Entry 5J0Y (X-ray diffraction, 2.00 A resolution); this record covers chains A and T of the 4 polymer chains in the assembly.

Chain A:
Protein: DNA polymerase beta
Organism: Homo sapiens
Notes: EC 2.7.7.7, 4.2.99.-
UniProt: P06746 (DPOLB_HUMAN); numbering as in UniProt (aligned over 1-335)
Sequence (335 residues; each row starts with the number of its first residue):
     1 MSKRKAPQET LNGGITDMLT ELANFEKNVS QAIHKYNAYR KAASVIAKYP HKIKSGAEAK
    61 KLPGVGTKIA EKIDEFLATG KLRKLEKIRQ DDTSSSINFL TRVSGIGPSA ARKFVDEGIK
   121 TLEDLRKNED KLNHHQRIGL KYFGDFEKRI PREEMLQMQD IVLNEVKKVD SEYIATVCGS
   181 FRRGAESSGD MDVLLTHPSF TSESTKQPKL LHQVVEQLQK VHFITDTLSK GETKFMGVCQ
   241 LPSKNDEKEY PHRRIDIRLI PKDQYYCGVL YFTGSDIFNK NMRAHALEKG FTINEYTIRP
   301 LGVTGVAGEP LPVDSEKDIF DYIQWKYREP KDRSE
Unresolved in the structure: 1-5, 205-207
Bound ions: Na+ site 1: Ser-30, Ser-171; Na+ site 2: Lys-60, Leu-62, Val-65 (shared with 1 residue of chain D); Na+ site 3: Thr-101, Val-103, Ile-106 (shared with 1 residue of chain P); Na+ site 4 near Thr-101 (its only coordinating residue here)
Swiss-Prot annotation at these positions:
  - region: Arg-183 to Asp-192 (DNA-binding)
  - active site: Lys-72 (Nucleophile)
  - binding site (K(+)): Lys-60, Leu-62, Val-65, Thr-101, Val-103, Ile-106
  - binding site (Na(+)): Lys-60, Leu-62, Val-65, Thr-101, Val-103, Ile-106
  - binding site (dATP): Arg-149, Ser-180, Arg-183, Gly-189, Asp-190
  - binding site (dCTP): Arg-149, Ser-180, Arg-183, Gly-189, Asp-190
  - binding site (dGTP): Arg-149, Ser-180, Arg-183, Gly-189, Asp-190, Asp-192
  - binding site (dTTP): Arg-149, Ser-180, Arg-183, Gly-189, Asp-190
  - binding site (Mg(2+)): Asp-190, Asp-192, Asp-256
  - modified residue: Lys-72 (N6-acetyllysine), Arg-83 (Omega-N-methylarginine), Arg-152 (Omega-N-methylarginine)
  - cross-link (Glycyl lysine isopeptide (Lys-Gly)): Lys-41 (interchain with G-Cter in ubiquitin), Lys-61 (interchain with G-Cter in ubiquitin), Lys-81 (interchain with G-Cter in ubiquitin)

Chain T:
Molecule: Template Strand
Sequence (16 nucleotides; numbered 1 to 16; the number before each row is that of its first residue):
     1 CCGACATCGC ATCAGC
Bound ions: Na+: DT7, DC8

Interface between chain A and chain T:
Contacting residue pairs (16):
  His-34(A) with DC5(T), stacking on the base
  Asn-133(A) with DT12(T), phosphate contact
  His-134(A) with DT12(T), phosphate contact
  Leu-228(A) with DA11(T), sugar contact
  Ser-229(A) with DC10(T), phosphate contact; DA11(T), phosphate contact
  Lys-230(A) with DC10(T), hydrogen bond to the phosphate; DA11(T), hydrogen bond to the phosphate
  Gly-231(A) with DC10(T), phosphate contact
  Glu-232(A) with DC10(T), hydrogen bond to the phosphate
  Thr-233(A) with DG9(T), phosphate contact; DC10(T), hydrogen bond to the phosphate
  Lys-234(A) with DG9(T), phosphate contact; DC10(T), hydrogen bond to the phosphate
  Tyr-271(A) with DA6(T), base contact
  Tyr-296(A) with DC8(T), sugar contact

Summary:
12 residues of chain A face 7 of chain T across their interface; the contacts include 5 hydrogen bonds and 1
aromatic stacking contact. Among the polar pairs are Lys-230(A)/DC10(T), Lys-230(A)/DA11(T) and
Glu-232(A)/DC10(T).
Here chain A is DNA polymerase beta (Homo sapiens) and chain T is Template Strand. Entry 5J0Y (Binary complex
crystal structure of DNA polymerase Beta with T:T mismatch at the primer terminus) was determined by X-ray
diffraction, deposited together with 5J0O, 5J0P, 5J0Q, 5J0R, 5J0S, 5J0T and 16 further entries.
